9O38 - chains C and D of the 6 polymer chains in the assembly; structure by electron microscopy, 3.00 A resolution.

Chain C:
Protein: Guanine nucleotide-binding protein G(I)/G(S)/G(T) subunit beta-1
From: Homo sapiens
Reference sequence: P62873 (GBB1_HUMAN); residues 1-340 here = UniProt positions 1-340
Amino-acid sequence (340 residues; numbered 1 to 340; the number before each row is that of its first residue):
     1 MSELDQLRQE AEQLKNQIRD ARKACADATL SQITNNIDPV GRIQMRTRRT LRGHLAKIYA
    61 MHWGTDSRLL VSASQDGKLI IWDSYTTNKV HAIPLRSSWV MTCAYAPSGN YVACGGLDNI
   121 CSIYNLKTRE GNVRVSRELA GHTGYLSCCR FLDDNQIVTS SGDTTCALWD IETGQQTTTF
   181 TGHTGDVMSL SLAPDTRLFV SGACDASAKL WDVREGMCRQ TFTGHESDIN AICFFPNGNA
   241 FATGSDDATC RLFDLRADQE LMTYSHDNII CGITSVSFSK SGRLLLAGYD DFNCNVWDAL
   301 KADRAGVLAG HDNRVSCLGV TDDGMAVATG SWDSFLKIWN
Unresolved in the structure: 1
UniProt features mapped onto this chain:
  - modified residue: Ser2 (N-acetylserine), His266 (Phosphohistidine)
  - natural variant: Leu30 (L30F: In MRD42; uncertain significance), Arg52 (R52G: In MRD42), Gly64 (G64V: In MRD42), Asp76 (D76E: In MRD42; D76G: In MRD42), Gly77 (G77S: In MRD42), Lys78 (K78R: In MRD42), Ile80 (I80N: In MRD42; I80T: In MRD42), His91 (H91R: In MRD42; uncertain significance), Ala92 (A92T: In MRD42), Pro94 (P94S: In MRD42), Leu95 (L95P: In MRD42), Arg96 (R96L: In MRD42), 5 further natural variant entries in UniProt

Chain D:
Protein: Guanine nucleotide-binding protein G(I)/G(S)/G(O) subunit gamma-2
From: Homo sapiens
Reference sequence: P59768 (GBG2_HUMAN); residues 1-71 here = UniProt positions 1-71
Amino-acid sequence (71 residues; numbered 1 to 71; the number before each row is that of its first residue):
     1 MASNNTASIA QARKLVEQLK MEANIDRIKV SKAAADLMAY CEAHAKEDPL LTPVPASENP
    61 FREKKFFCAI L
Unresolved in the structure: 1-6, 60-71
UniProt features mapped onto this chain:
  - modified residue: Ala2 (N-acetylalanine), Cys68 (Cysteine methyl ester)
  - lipidation: Cys68 (S-geranylgeranyl cysteine)

How chain C and chain D interact:
Pairs across the interface (77):
  Glu3(C) with Ile9(D)
  Leu4(C) with Ile9(D), hydrophobic
  Leu7(C) with Ile9(D), hydrophobic; Ala12(D); Arg13(D); Val16(D)
  Ala11(C) with Leu19(D)
  Leu14(C) with Val16(D); Leu19(D), hydrophobic; Lys20(D)
  Lys15(C) with Leu19(D)
  Gln17(C) with Ala23(D)
  Ile18(C) with Leu19(D), hydrophobic; Ala23(D), hydrophobic
  Ala21(C) with Arg27(D)
  Arg22(C) with Arg27(D)
  Cys25(C) with Arg27(D), hydrogen bond (side chain-backbone); Ile28(D), hydrogen bond (side chain-backbone); Lys29(D); Val30(D), hydrogen bond (backbone-backbone)
  Ala26(C) with Val30(D), hydrophobic
  Asp27(C) with Val30(D); Ser31(D), hydrogen bond (side chain-backbone)
  Ala28(C) with Val30(D)
  Leu30(C) with Ala34(D), hydrophobic
  Ile33(C) with Ser31(D); Ala34(D), hydrophobic; Met38(D), hydrophobic
  Thr34(C) with Met38(D)
  Ile37(C) with Met38(D), hydrophobic
  Val40(C) with Leu51(D), hydrophobic
  Ile43(C) with Leu50(D)
  Met45(C) with Leu50(D), hydrophobic
  Tyr85(C) with Asn59(D)
  Lys209(C) with Gln18(D); Glu22(D), salt bridge
  Cys218(C) with Gln18(D)
  Arg219(C) with Glu22(D)
  Thr221(C) with Glu22(D), hydrogen bond
  Phe235(C) with Tyr40(D), hydrophobic; Cys41(D), hydrophobic
  Pro236(C) with Tyr40(D)
  Asn237(C) with Tyr40(D)
  Leu252(C) with Leu37(D), hydrophobic
  Asp254(C) with Ala33(D); Leu37(D)
  Arg256(C) with Asp26(D); Arg27(D); Ile28(D), hydrogen bond (backbone-backbone); Asp36(D), salt bridge
  Ala257(C) with Arg27(D); Ile28(D)
  Asp258(C) with Arg27(D), salt bridge
  Gln259(C) with Val30(D)
  Leu261(C) with Val30(D), hydrophobic
  Ser279(C) with Asp48(D), hydrogen bond; Leu50(D)
  Lys280(C) with Glu47(D); Asp48(D), hydrogen bond (backbone-side chain)
  Ser281(C) with Tyr40(D); Cys41(D); His44(D); Asp48(D), hydrogen bond
  Gly282(C) with Cys41(D)
  Arg283(C) with Cys41(D); Leu51(D)
  Leu284(C) with Leu51(D), hydrophobic
  Leu300(C) with Met38(D), hydrophobic; Cys41(D), hydrophobic
  Asp323(C) with Pro49(D)
  Gly324(C) with Pro49(D); Leu50(D)
  Met325(C) with Pro49(D), hydrophobic; Leu50(D); Val54(D), hydrophobic
  Asn340(C) with Leu50(D); Asn59(D)
Interface residues without a listed pair, chain C (58 interface residues in all): Glu10, Ala24, Thr29, Thr181, Gly182, Gln220, Ala240, Leu286, Ala326, Val327, Trp339
Interface residues without a listed pair, chain D (36 interface residues in all): Ser8, Lys14, Ile25, Glu42, Ala45, Glu58

In short:
58 residues of chain C and 36 residues of chain D are in contact; the contacts include 9 hydrogen bonds and 3
salt bridges. Among the polar pairs are Lys209(C)-Glu22(D), Arg256(C)-Asp36(D) and Asp258(C)-Arg27(D).
Here chain C is Guanine nucleotide-binding protein G(I)/G(S)/G(T) subunit beta-1 and chain D is Guanine
nucleotide-binding protein G(I)/G(S)/G(O) subunit gamma-2, both from Homo sapiens. Entry 9O38 (Transmembrane
domains of the human sweet receptor (TAS1R2 + TAS1R3) from Class 3 particles (rigidly fitted ...) was
determined by electron microscopy together with 9NOR, 9NOS, 9NOT, 9NOU, 9NOV, 9NOW and 9NOX from the same
study.
